Entry 5CHG (X-ray diffraction, 2.90 A resolution); this record covers chains A and P of the 3 polymer chains in the assembly.

[Chain A]
Protein: DNA polymerase lambda
Organism: Homo sapiens
Notes: EC 2.7.7.7
UniProtKB: Q9UGP5 (DPOLL_HUMAN); residue numbers follow UniProt; this construct covers 242-575
Chain sequence (334 residues; each row starts with the number of its first residue):
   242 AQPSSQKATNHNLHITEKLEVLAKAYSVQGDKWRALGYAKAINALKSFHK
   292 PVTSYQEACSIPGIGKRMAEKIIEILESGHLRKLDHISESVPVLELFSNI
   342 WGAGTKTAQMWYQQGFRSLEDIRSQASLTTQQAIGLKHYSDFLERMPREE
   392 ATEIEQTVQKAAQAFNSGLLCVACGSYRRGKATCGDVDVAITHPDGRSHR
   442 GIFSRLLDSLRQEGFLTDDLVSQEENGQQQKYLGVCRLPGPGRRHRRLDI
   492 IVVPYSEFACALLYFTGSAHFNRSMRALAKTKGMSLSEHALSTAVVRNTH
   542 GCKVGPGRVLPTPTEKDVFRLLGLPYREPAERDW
Not modelled in the structure: 242-329
Construct notes: engineered mutation Ala431 (Leu in Q9UGP5)
Ion coordination: Mg2+: Ser339, Ile341, Ala344 (shared with DT4(P) of chain P)

[Chain P]
Molecule: 6-nt DNA strand
Sequence (6 nucleotides; each row starts with the number of its first residue):
     1 CAGTAC
Ion coordination: Mg2+: DT4 (shared with Ser339(A), Ile341(A), Ala344(A) of chain A)

[Interface between chain A and chain P]
Residue-residue contacts (26):
  Ile341(A) with DT4(P), phosphate contact
  Trp342(A) with DT4(P), hydrogen bond to the phosphate; DA5(P), hydrogen bond to the phosphate
  Gly343(A) with DG3(P), phosphate contact; DT4(P), hydrogen bond to the phosphate
  Ala344(A) with DG3(P), hydrogen bond to the phosphate; DT4(P), phosphate contact
  Gly345(A) with DG3(P), hydrogen bond to the phosphate
  Thr346(A) with DG3(P), phosphate contact
  Lys347(A) with DA2(P), phosphate contact; DG3(P), hydrogen bond to the phosphate
  Thr348(A) with DG3(P), hydrogen bond to the phosphate
  Arg420(A) with DC6(P), phosphate contact
  Asp427(A) with DC6(P), phosphate contact
  Asp429(A) with DA5(P), phosphate contact; DC6(P), phosphate contact
  Lys472(A) with DA5(P), sugar contact
  Arg488(A) with DA5(P), salt bridge to the phosphate
  Asp490(A) with DA5(P), phosphate contact
  Tyr505(A) with DA5(P), hydrogen bond to the base; DC6(P), sugar contact
  Phe506(A) with DC6(P), phosphate contact
  Thr507(A) with DC6(P), phosphate contact
  Gly508(A) with DC6(P), hydrogen bond to the phosphate
  Ala510(A) with DC6(P), sugar contact
  Asn513(A) with DC6(P), hydrogen bond to the base
Other interface residues (no listed pair), chain A (23 interface residues in all): Leu474, Ser509, Arg514

[Overview]
23 residues of chain A face 5 of chain P across their interface, with 10 hydrogen bonds and 1 salt bridge.
Polar contacts include Tyr505(A)-DA5(P), Asn513(A)-DC6(P) and Trp342(A)-DT4(P). Ser339(A), Ile341(A),
Ala344(A) and DT4(P) coordinate Mg2+.
Here chain A is DNA polymerase lambda (Homo sapiens) and chain P is a 6-nt DNA strand. Entry 5CHG (Human DNA
polymerase lambda L431A mutant- MgdGTP binary and complex with 6 paired DNA) was determined by X-ray
diffraction, deposited together with 4XQ8, 4XRH, 5CA7, 5CJ7, 5CR0, 5CWR, 5DDM and 5DKW.
